PDB entry 6PWA | electron microscopy, 3.30 A resolution | chain A

[Chain A]
Molecule: Capsid protein
Organism: Adeno-associated virus - 8
UniProtKB: Q8JQF8 (Q8JQF8_9VIRU); numbering as in UniProt (aligned over 220-738)
Sequence (519 residues; each row starts with the number of its first residue):
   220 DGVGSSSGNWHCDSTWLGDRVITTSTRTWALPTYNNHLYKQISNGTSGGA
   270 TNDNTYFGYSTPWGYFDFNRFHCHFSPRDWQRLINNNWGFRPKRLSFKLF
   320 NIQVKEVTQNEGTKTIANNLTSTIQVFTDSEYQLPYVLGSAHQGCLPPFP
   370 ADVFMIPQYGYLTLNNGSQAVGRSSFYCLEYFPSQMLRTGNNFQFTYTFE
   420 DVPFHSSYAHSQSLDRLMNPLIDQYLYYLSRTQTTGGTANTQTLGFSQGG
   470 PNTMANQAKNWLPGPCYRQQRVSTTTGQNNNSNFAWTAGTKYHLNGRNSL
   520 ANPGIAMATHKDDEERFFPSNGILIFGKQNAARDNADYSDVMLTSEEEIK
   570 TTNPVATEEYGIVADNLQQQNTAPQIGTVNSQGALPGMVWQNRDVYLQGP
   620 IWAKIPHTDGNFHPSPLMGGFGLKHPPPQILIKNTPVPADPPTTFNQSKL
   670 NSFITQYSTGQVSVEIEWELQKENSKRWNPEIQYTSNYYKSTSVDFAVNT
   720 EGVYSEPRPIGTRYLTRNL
Reported in the primary citation:
  - post-translational modification sites: Thr-494, Lys-530, Thr-663, Lys-709 (proposed by the authors, not directly observed)

[Summary]
The paper reports modification sites Thr-494, Lys-530 and Thr-663 among others.
Chain A is Capsid protein (Adeno-associated virus - 8); the structure, AAV8 human HEK293-produced, full
capsid, was determined by electron microscopy together with 6U20, 6U2V and 6UBM from the same study.
